PDB entry 1VQ6 | X-ray diffraction, 2.70 A resolution | chains 0 and R of the 33 polymer chains in the assembly

# Chain 0
Molecule: 23S ribosomal RNA
Organism: Haloarcula marismortui
Sequence (2922 nucleotides; each row starts with the number of its first residue):
     2 UUGGCUACUA UGCCAGCUGG UGGAUUGCUC GGCUCAGGCG CUGAUGAAGG ACGUGCCAAG
    62 CUGCGAUAAG CCAUGGGGAG CCGCACGGAG GCGAAGAACC AUGGAUUUCC GAAUGAGAAU
   122 CUCUCUAACA AUUGCUUCGC GCAAUGAGGA ACCCCGAGAA CUGAAACAUC UCAGUAUCGG
   182 GAGGAACAGA AAACGCAAUG UGAUGUCGUU AGUAACCGCG AGUGAACGCG AUACAGCCCA
   242 AACCGAAGCC CUCACGGGCA AUGUGGUGUC AGGGCUACCU CUCAUCAGCC GACCGUCUCG
   302 ACGAAGUCUC UUGGAACAGA GCGUGAUACA GGGUGACAAC CCCGUACUCG AGACCAGUAC
   362 GACGUGCGGU AGUGCCAGAG UAGCGGGGGU UGGAUAUCCC UCGCGAAUAA CGCAGGCAUC
   422 GACUGCGAAG GCUAAACACA ACCUGAGACC GAUAGUGAAC AAGUAGUGUG AACGAACGCU
   482 GCAAAGUACC CUCAGAAGGG AGGCGAAAUA GAGCAUGAAA UCAGUUGGCG AUCGAGCGAC
   542 AGGGCAUACA AGGUCCCUCG ACGAAUGACC GACGCGCGAG CGUCCAGUAA GACUCACGGG
   602 AAGCCGAUGU UCUGUCGUAC GUUUUGAAAA ACGAGCCAGG GAGUGUGUCU GCAUGGCAAG
   662 UCUAACCGGA GUAUCCGGGG AGGCACAGGG AAACCGACAU GGCCGCAGGG CUUUGCCCGA
   722 GGGCCGCCGU CUUCAAGGGC GGGGAGCCAU GUGGACACGA CCCGAAUCCG GACGAUCUAC
   782 GCAUGGACAA GAUGAAGCGU GCCGAAAGGC ACGUGGAAGU CUGUUAGAGU UGGUGUCCUA
   842 CAAUACCCUC UCGUGAUCUA UGUGUAGGGG UGAAAGGCCC AUCGAGUCCG GCAACAGCUG
   902 GUUCCAAUCG AAACAUGUCG AAGCAUGACC UCCGCCGAGG UAGUCUGUGA GGUAGAGCGA
   962 CCGAUUGGUG UGUCCGCCUC CGAGAGGAGU CGGCACACCU GUCAAACUCC AAACUUACAG
  1022 ACGCCGUUUG ACGCGGGGAU UCCGGUGCGC GGGGUAAGCC UGUGUACCAG GAGGGGAACA
  1082 ACCCAGAGAU AGGUUAAGGU CCCCAAGUGU GGAUUAAGUG UAAUCCUCUG AAGGUGGUCU
  1142 CGAGCCCUAG ACAGCCGGGA GGUGAGCUUA GAAGCAGCUA CCCUCUAAGA AAAGCGUAAC
  1202 AGCUUACCGG CCGAGGUUUG AGGCGCCCAA AAUGAUCGGG ACUCAAAUCC ACCACCGAGA
  1262 CCUGUCCGUA CCACUCAUAC UGGUAAUCGA GUAGAUUGGC GCUCUAAUUG GAUGGAAGUA
  1322 GGGGUGAAAA CUCCUAUGGA CCGAUUAGUG ACGAAAAUCC UGGCCAUAGU AGCAGCGAUA
  1382 GUCGGGUGAG AACCCCGACG GCCUAAUGGA UAAGGGUUCC UCAGCACUGC UGAUCAGCUG
  1442 AGGGUUAGCC GGUCCUAAGU CAUACCGCAA CUCGACUAUG ACGAAAUGGG AAACGGGUUA
  1502 AUAUUCCCGU GCCACUAUGC AGUGAAAGUU GACGCCCUGG GGUCGAUCAC GCUGGGCAUU
  1562 CGCCCAGUCG AACCGUCCAA CUCCGUGGAA GCCGUAAUGG CAGGAAGCGG ACGAACGGCG
  1622 GCAUAGGGAA ACGUGAUUCA ACCUGGGGCC CAUGAAAAGA CGAGCAUAGU GUCCGUACCG
  1682 AGAACCGACA CAGGUGUCCA UGGCGGCGAA AGCCAAGGCC UGUCGGGAGC AACCAACGUU
  1742 AGGGAAUUCG GCAAGUUAGU CCCGUACCUU CGGAAGAAGG GAUGCCUGCU CCGGAACGGA
  1802 GCAGGUCGCA GUGACUCGGA AGCUCGGACU GUCUAGUAAC AACAUAGGUG ACCGCAAAUC
  1862 CGCAAGGACU CGUACGGUCA CUGAAUCCUG CCCAGUGCAG GUAUCUGAAC ACCUCGUACA
  1922 AGAGGACGAA GGACCUGUCA ACGGCGGGGG UAACUAUGAC CCUCUUAAGG UAGCGUAGUA
  1982 CCUUGCCGCA UCAGUAGCGG CUUGCAUGAA UGGAUUAACC AGAGCUUCAC UGUCCCAACG
  2042 UUGGGCCCGG UGAACUGUAC AUUCCAGUGC GGAGUCUGGA GACACCCAGG GGGAAGCGAA
  2102 GACCCUAUGG AGCUUUACUG CAGGCUGUCG CUGAGACGUG GUCGCCGAUG UGCAGCAUAG
  2162 GUAGGAGACA CUACACAGGU ACCCGCGCUA GCGGGCCACC GAGUCAACAG UGAAAUACUA
  2222 CCCGUCGGUG ACUGCGACUC UCACUCCGGG AGGAGGACAC CGAUAGCCGG GCAGUUUGAC
  2282 UGGGGCGGUA CGCGCUCGAA AAGAUAUCGA GCGCGCCCUA UGGCUAUCUC AGCCGGGACA
  2342 GAGACCCGGC GAAGAGUGCA AGAGCAAAAG AUAGCUUGAC AGUGUUCUUC CCAACGAGGA
  2402 ACGCUGACGC GAAAGCGUGG UCUAGCGAAC CAAUUAGCCU GCUUGAUGCG GGCAAUUGAU
  2462 GACAGAAAAG CUACCCUAGG GAUAACAGAG UCGUCACUCG CAAGAGCACA UAUCGACCGA
  2522 GUGGCUUGCU ACCUCGAUGU CGGUUCCCUC CAUCCUGCCC GUGCAGAAGC GGGCAAGGGU
  2582 GAGGUUGUUC GCCUAUUAAA GGAGGUCGUG AGCUGGGUUU AGACCGUCGU GAGACAGGUC
  2642 GGCUGCUAUC UACUGGGUGU GUAAUGGUGU CUGACAAGAA CGACCGUAUA GUACGAGAGG
  2702 AACUACGGUU GGUGGCCACU GGUGUACCGG UUGUUCGAGA GAGCACGUGC CGGGUAGCCA
  2762 CGCCACACGG GGUAAGAGCU GAACGCAUCU AAGCUCGAAA CCCACUUGGA AAAGAGACAC
  2822 CGCCGAGGUC CCGCGUACAA GACGCGGUCG AUAGACUCGG GGUGUGCGCG UCGAGGUAAC
  2882 GAGACGUUAA GCCCACGAGC ACUAACAGAC CAAAGCCAUC AU
Disordered / not traced: 2-9, 126-127, 715, 971-998, 1560, 1952-1963, 2137-2236, 2339-2343, 2665-2666, 2915-2923
Modified / non-standard residues: 1MA (6-hydro-1-methyladenosine-5'-monophosphate) at position 628, OMU (o2'-methyluridine 5'-monophosphate) at position 2587, OMG (o2'-methylguanosine-5'-monophosphate) at position 2588, UR3 (3-methyluridine-5'-monophoshate) at position 2619, PSU (pseudouridine-5'-monophosphate) at position 2621
Metal / ion sites: Mg2+ site 1 near G28 (its only coordinating residue here); Na+ site 1: C40, G41, A442, C443; Na+ site 2: G56, A59, G61; Na+ site 3: G66, U107, U108; Mg2+ site 2 near U115 (its only coordinating residue here); Na+ site 4: C141, G142; Na+ site 5 near U146 (its only coordinating residue here); Mg2+ site 3: C162, U2276; K+ site 1: C162, U163, U172; Mg2+ site 4: A165, A167, C168; Na+ site 6: A165, A166, A167; Mg2+ site 5: A166, G219; 69 more Na+ sites not listed; 91 more Mg2+ sites not listed; 1 more K+ sites not listed

# Chain R
Molecule: 50S ribosomal protein L22P
Organism: Haloarcula marismortui
UniProt: P10970 (RL22_HALMA); residues 0-154 here = UniProt positions 0-154
Chain sequence (155 residues; each row starts with the number of its first residue; numbering starts at 0):
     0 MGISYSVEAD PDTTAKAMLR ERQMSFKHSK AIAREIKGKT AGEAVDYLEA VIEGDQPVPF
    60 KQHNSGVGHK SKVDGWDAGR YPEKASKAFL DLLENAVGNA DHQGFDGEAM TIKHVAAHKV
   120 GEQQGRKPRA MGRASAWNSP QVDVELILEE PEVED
Disordered / not traced: 0, 151-154
Metal / ion sites: Na+ site 1: Gln61, Asn63; Mg2+: Gly65 (shared with C2048(0), A2089(0) of chain 0); Na+ site 2: Ser70, Val72; Na+ site 3: Val72, Trp75 (shared with U2659(0), G2660(0) of chain 0)

# How chain 0 and chain R interact
Residue-residue contacts (136):
  A11(0) with Lys60(R), hydrogen bond to the phosphate; Trp75(R), sugar contact
  U12(0) with Lys60(R), salt bridge to the phosphate; Trp75(R), sugar contact
  G13(0) with Gln61(R), phosphate contact
  U19(0) with Ser5(R), hydrogen bond to the sugar
  G20(0) with Ile2(R), sugar contact; Ser3(R), hydrogen bond to the sugar; Ser5(R), sugar contact; His117(R), base contact
  G21(0) with Gly1(R), sugar contact; Ile2(R), sugar contact; Ser3(R), hydrogen bond to the phosphate; Lys118(R), sugar contact
  U22(0) with Gly1(R), hydrogen bond to the phosphate; Val119(R), sugar contact
  C492(0) with His101(R), hydrogen bond to the sugar
  C494(0) with Glu93(R), sugar contact
  G499(0) with Arg19(R), phosphate contact; Asn94(R), hydrogen bond to the base
  G500(0) with Tyr4(R), phosphate contact; Ala16(R), sugar contact; Met17(R), sugar contact; Arg19(R), salt bridge to the phosphate; Asn94(R), hydrogen bond to the sugar; Asn98(R), base contact
  G501(0) with Tyr4(R), hydrogen bond to the phosphate; Lys15(R), sugar contact; Met17(R), phosphate contact; Asn98(R), sugar contact; Gln102(R), sugar contact
  U510(0) with Ser3(R), base contact
  C523(0) with Phe25(R), sugar contact; Lys29(R), hydrogen bond to the phosphate
  A524(0) with Phe25(R), sugar contact; Lys29(R), salt bridge to the phosphate; Gln61(R), phosphate contact; Ala115(R), sugar contact; Ala116(R), hydrogen bond to the sugar; His117(R), hydrogen bond to the base
  G525(0) with Arg33(R), salt bridge to the phosphate; Lys36(R), phosphate contact; His113(R), sugar contact; Ala115(R), sugar contact
  U526(0) with Lys36(R), salt bridge to the phosphate
  U840(0) with Arg128(R), hydrogen bond to the sugar; Ala129(R), phosphate contact; Arg132(R), hydrogen bond to the sugar
  A841(0) with Arg128(R), salt bridge to the phosphate; Ala129(R), hydrogen bond to the phosphate; Met130(R), base contact
  A843(0) with Arg128(R), phosphate contact; Ala129(R), phosphate contact
  A844(0) with Ala129(R), phosphate contact; Met130(R), hydrogen bond to the phosphate; Gly131(R), phosphate contact
  A1369(0) with Lys26(R), hydrogen bond to the sugar; Ser64(R), hydrogen bond to the phosphate
  G1370(0) with Ser24(R), hydrogen bond to the base; Lys26(R), salt bridge to the phosphate; His27(R), base contact; His62(R), salt bridge to the phosphate; Asn63(R), phosphate contact; Ser64(R), hydrogen bond to the phosphate; Arg79(R), sugar contact; Pro139(R), base contact
  U1371(0) with Arg79(R), salt bridge to the phosphate
  A1372(0) with Trp136(R), base contact
  G1373(0) with Trp136(R), base contact
  C1428(0) with Gln22(R), phosphate contact; Gln122(R), hydrogen bond to the phosphate
  U1429(0) with Gln122(R), phosphate contact
  C1431(0) with Lys126(R), hydrogen bond to the base
  A1689(0) with Pro127(R), base contact; Arg128(R), hydrogen bond to the base; Gly131(R), base contact; Arg132(R), hydrogen bond to the base; Ala133(R), base contact
  C1690(0) with Pro127(R), base contact
  C2048(0) with Gly65(R), phosphate contact; Lys69(R), hydrogen bond to the phosphate
  C2049(0) with Gly67(R), phosphate contact; Lys69(R), salt bridge to the phosphate; Gly78(R), phosphate contact; Arg79(R), salt bridge to the phosphate; Tyr80(R), phosphate contact
  G2050(0) with Arg79(R), salt bridge to the phosphate; Tyr80(R), hydrogen bond to the phosphate; Pro81(R), phosphate contact; Glu82(R), hydrogen bond to the sugar
  G2051(0) with His27(R), phosphate contact; Pro81(R), phosphate contact; Glu82(R), hydrogen bond to the phosphate; Lys83(R), hydrogen bond to the phosphate
  U2052(0) with Lys83(R), salt bridge to the phosphate
  G2053(0) with Trp136(R), sugar contact; Asn137(R), hydrogen bond to the phosphate; Ser138(R), hydrogen bond to the phosphate
  A2054(0) with Arg128(R), hydrogen bond to the base; Ser134(R), hydrogen bond to the sugar; Ala135(R), hydrogen bond to the sugar; Trp136(R), sugar contact; Asn137(R), hydrogen bond to the phosphate
  A2055(0) with Arg128(R), sugar contact; Arg132(R), hydrogen bond to the sugar; Ser134(R), sugar contact; Ala135(R), phosphate contact
  C2086(0) with Trp75(R), sugar contact
  C2087(0) with Asn63(R), sugar contact; His68(R), hydrogen bond to the sugar; Asp76(R), sugar contact
  C2088(0) with Asn63(R), phosphate contact; Ser64(R), phosphate contact; Gly65(R), hydrogen bond to the phosphate; Val66(R), sugar contact; His68(R), sugar contact
  A2089(0) with Gly65(R), phosphate contact
  U2648(0) with Arg128(R), base contact
  G2657(0) with His68(R), base contact
  G2658(0) with His68(R), hydrogen bond to the sugar; Asp76(R), hydrogen bond to the base
  U2659(0) with Trp75(R), hydrogen bond to the sugar; Asp76(R), hydrogen bond to the sugar
  G2660(0) with Val72(R), phosphate contact; Asp73(R), phosphate contact; Gly74(R), hydrogen bond to the phosphate; Trp75(R), phosphate contact
  C2831(0) with Ser70(R), phosphate contact; Lys71(R), phosphate contact
  C2832(0) with Lys71(R), salt bridge to the phosphate
  A2841(0) with Gly67(R), sugar contact; His68(R), hydrogen bond to the sugar; Lys69(R), sugar contact
  G2842(0) with His68(R), sugar contact; Ser70(R), phosphate contact
  A2843(0) with Ser70(R), phosphate contact
Also at the interface, not in a pair above, chain 0 (59 interface residues in all): C491, U493, A502, U1368, A1427, C2056
Also at the interface, not in a pair above, chain R (68 interface residues in all): Val6, Ala84

# In short
The interface between chain 0 and chain R involves 59 residues on one side and 68 on the other; the contacts
include 44 hydrogen bonds and 14 salt bridges. Polar pairs include G499(0)-Asn94(R), A524(0)-His117(R) and
G1370(0)-Ser24(R).
Here chain 0 is 23S ribosomal RNA and chain R is 50S ribosomal protein L22P, both from Haloarcula marismortui.
Entry 1VQ6 (The structure of c-hpmn and CCA-PHE-CAP-BIO bound to the large ribosomal subunit of haloarcula
marismortui) was determined by X-ray diffraction together with 1VQ7 and 1VQN from the same study.
